Entry 8ZOL (electron microscopy, 2.55 A resolution); this record covers chains A and D of the 9 polymer chains in the assembly.

# Chain A
Molecule: 61-nt RNA strand
Sequence (61 nucleotides; numbered -7 to 53; the number before each row is that of its first residue; numbers below 1 keep their minus sign (G-7 is residue -7)):
    -7 GUGAACCGGA UUGCCGUCAG GAAAUUAGGU GCGCUUAGCA GUAUUCCCCA CGCAUGUGGG
    53 G
Unresolved in the structure: 46, 53

# Chain D
Name: CRISPR-associated endoribonuclease Cse3
From: Candidatus Cloacimonetes bacterium ADurb.Bin088
Notes: EC 3.1.-.-
UniProtKB: A0A1V6F8C4 (A0A1V6F8C4_9BACT); numbering as in UniProt (aligned over 1-272)
Amino-acid sequence (272 residues; each row starts with the number of its first residue):
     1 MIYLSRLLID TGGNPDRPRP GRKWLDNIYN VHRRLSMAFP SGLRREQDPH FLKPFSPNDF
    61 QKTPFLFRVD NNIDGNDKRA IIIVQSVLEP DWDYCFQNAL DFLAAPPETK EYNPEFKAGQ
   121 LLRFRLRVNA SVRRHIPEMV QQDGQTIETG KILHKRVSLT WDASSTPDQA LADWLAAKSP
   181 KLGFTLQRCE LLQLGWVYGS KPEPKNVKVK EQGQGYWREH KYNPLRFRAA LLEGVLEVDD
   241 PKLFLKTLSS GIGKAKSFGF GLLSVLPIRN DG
Unresolved in the structure: 1-111, 136-154, 200-225, 269-272

# Interface between chain A and chain D
Residue-residue contacts - 44 pairs, chain A then chain D:
  C31(A) with Tyr198(D), base contact
  A32(A) with Leu194(D), hydrogen bond to the sugar; Gly195(D), base contact; Trp196(D), base contact
  G33(A) with Trp161(D), base contact; Asp162(D), base contact; Ala163(D), base contact; Ser165(D), hydrogen bond to the base
  U34(A) with Trp161(D), stacking on the base; Asp162(D), base contact
  A35(A) with Thr160(D), base contact; Trp161(D), hydrogen bond to the base
  U36(A) with Lys155(D), base contact; Val157(D), phosphate contact
  U37(A) with Asn129(D), base contact; Ala130(D), base contact; Ser131(D), base contact; Arg156(D), hydrogen bond to the sugar; Ser158(D), hydrogen bond to the phosphate; Arg226(D), base contact
  C38(A) with Lys155(D), salt bridge to the phosphate; Phe227(D), base contact
  C39(A) with Lys155(D), phosphate contact; Arg156(D), base contact
  C40(A) with Arg156(D), base contact
  C41(A) with Arg133(D), base contact
  G44(A) with His135(D), base contact
  C45(A) with His135(D), base contact
  U47(A) with Arg133(D), base contact; Arg134(D), salt bridge to the phosphate
  G48(A) with Val132(D), phosphate contact; Arg133(D), hydrogen bond to the phosphate
  U49(A) with Arg133(D), base contact; Lys178(D), salt bridge to the phosphate; Lys254(D), salt bridge to the phosphate
  G50(A) with Arg133(D), hydrogen bond to the base; Arg156(D), hydrogen bond to the base; Gly253(D), phosphate contact; Lys254(D), salt bridge to the phosphate; Lys256(D), salt bridge to the phosphate
  G51(A) with Arg156(D), hydrogen bond to the base; Lys256(D), salt bridge to the phosphate
  G52(A) with Phe227(D), base contact; Ser257(D), phosphate contact
Also at the interface, not in a pair above, chain D (28 interface residues in all): Pro167

# In short
The interface between chain A and chain D involves 19 residues on one side and 28 on the other, with 9
hydrogen bonds, 7 salt bridges and 1 aromatic stacking contact. Polar pairs include G33(A)-Ser165(D),
A35(A)-Trp161(D) and G50(A)-Arg133(D).
Here chain A is a 61-nt RNA strand and chain D is CRISPR-associated endoribonuclease Cse3 (Candidatus
Cloacimonetes bacterium ADurb.Bin088). Entry 8ZOL (Cryo-EM strcuture of Cas5-HNH Cascade,Conf3) was determined
by electron microscopy, deposited together with 8ZM3, 8ZP9, 9JXS and 8ZP7.
